1J8Y - chain F; structure by X-ray diffraction, 2.00 A resolution.

# Chain F
Name: Signal recognition 54 kDa protein
Source organism: Acidianus ambivalens
Notes: fragment: g-domain, gtpase domain
UniProtKB: P70722 (SRP54_ACIAM); residues 1-292 here = UniProt positions 1-292
Chain sequence (297 residues; numbered 1 to 297; the number before each row is that of its first residue):
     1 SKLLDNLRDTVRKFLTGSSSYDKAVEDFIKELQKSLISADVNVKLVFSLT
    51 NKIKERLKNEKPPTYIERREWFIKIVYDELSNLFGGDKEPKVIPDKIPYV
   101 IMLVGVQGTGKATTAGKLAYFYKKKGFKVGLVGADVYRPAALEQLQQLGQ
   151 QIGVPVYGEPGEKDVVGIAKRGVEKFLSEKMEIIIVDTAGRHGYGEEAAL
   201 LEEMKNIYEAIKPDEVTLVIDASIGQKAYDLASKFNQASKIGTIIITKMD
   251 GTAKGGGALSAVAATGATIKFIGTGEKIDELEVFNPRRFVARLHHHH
Unresolved in the structure: 1-2, 109-112
Construct notes: engineered mutation Ala112 (Thr in P70722); expression tag (293-297)
Curated features (UniProtKB/Swiss-Prot):
  - binding site (GTP): Asp187 to Arg191, Thr247 to Asp250

# In short
UniProt lists 9 GTP-binding residues.
Chain F is Signal recognition 54 kDa protein (Acidianus ambivalens); the structure, Signal Recognition
Particle conserved GTPase domain from A. ambivalens T112A mutant, was determined by X-ray diffraction together
with 1J8M from the same study.
